Entry 5UGB (X-ray diffraction, 2.53 A resolution); this record covers chain A.

# Chain A
Molecule: Epidermal growth factor receptor
From: Homo sapiens
Notes: EC 2.7.10.1
UniProt: P00533 (EGFR_HUMAN); residue numbers follow UniProt; this construct covers 695-1022
Sequence (329 residues; numbered 694 to 1022; the number before each row is that of its first residue):
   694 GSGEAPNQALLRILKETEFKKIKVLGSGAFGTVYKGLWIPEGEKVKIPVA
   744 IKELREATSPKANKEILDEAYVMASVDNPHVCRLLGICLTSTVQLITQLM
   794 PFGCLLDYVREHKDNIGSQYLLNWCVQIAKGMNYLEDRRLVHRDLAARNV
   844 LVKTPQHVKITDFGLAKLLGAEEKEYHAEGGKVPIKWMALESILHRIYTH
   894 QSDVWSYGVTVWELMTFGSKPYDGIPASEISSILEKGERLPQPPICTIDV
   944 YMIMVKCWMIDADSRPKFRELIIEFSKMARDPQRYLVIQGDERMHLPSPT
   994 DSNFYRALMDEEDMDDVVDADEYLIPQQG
Disordered / not traced: 694, 748-749, 991-1005, 1019-1022
Sequence notes: expression tag (694)
Ligand contacts: 8BM (4-(4-{[2-{[(3S)-1-acetylpyrrolidin-3-yl]amino}-9-(propan-2-yl)-9H-purin-6-yl]amino}phenyl)-1-methylpiperazin-1-ium): Leu718, Gly719, Val726, Ala743, Cys775, Thr790, Gln791, Leu792, Met793, Pro794, Phe795, Gly796, Cys797, Glu804, Leu844, Thr854
UniProt features mapped onto this chain:
  - active site: Asp837 (Proton acceptor)
  - binding site (ATP): Leu718 to Val726, Lys745, Thr790, Gln791, Asp855
  - site: Tyr1016 (Important for interaction with PIK3C2B)
  - modified residue: Ser695 (Phosphoserine), Lys745 (N6-(2-hydroxyisobutyryl)lysine), Tyr869 (Phosphotyrosine), Ser991 (Phosphoserine), Ser995 (Phosphoserine), Tyr998 (Phosphotyrosine), Tyr1016 (Phosphotyrosine)
  - cross-link (Glycyl lysine isopeptide (Lys-Gly)): Lys716 (interchain with G-Cter in ubiquitin), Lys737 (interchain with G-Cter in ubiquitin), Lys754 (interchain with G-Cter in ubiquitin), Lys757 (interchain with G-Cter in ubiquitin), Lys867 (interchain with G-Cter in ubiquitin), Lys929 (interchain with G-Cter in ubiquitin), Lys960 (interchain with G-Cter in ubiquitin), Lys970 (interchain with G-Cter in ubiquitin)
  - natural variant: Glu709 (E709A: Found in a lung cancer sample; E709G: Found in a lung cancer sample; E709K: Found in a lung cancer sample), Gly719 (G719A: Found in a lung cancer sample; G719C: Found in a lung cancer sample; G719D: Found in a lung cancer sample; G719S: Found in a lung cancer sample), Gly724 (G724S: Found in a lung cancer sample), Glu734 (E734K: Found in a lung cancer sample), Glu746 to Ser752 (sequence variant, change not given here; Found in a lung cancer sample), Glu746 to Thr751 (sequence variant, change not given here; Found in a lung cancer sample), Glu746 to Ala750 (deletion: Found in a lung cancer sample), Glu746 (deletion: Found in a lung cancer sample), Leu747 to Thr751 (deletion: Found in a lung cancer sample), Leu747 to Glu749 (deletion: Found in a lung cancer sample), Leu747 (L747F: Found in a lung cancer sample), Arg748 (R748P: Found in a lung cancer sample), 12 further natural variant entries in UniProt
  - mutagenesis: Pro699 (P699A: Reduced phosphorylation), Asn700 (N700A: Abolishes phosphorylation), Leu704 (L704A: Abolishes phosphorylation), Arg705 (R705A: Abolishes phosphorylation), Ile706 (I706A: Abolishes phosphorylation), Lys745 (K745A/M: Abolishes kinase activity), Asp974 (D974A: Strongly reduced phosphorylation), Arg977 (R977A: Reduced phosphorylation), Glu1005 to Asp1006 (Constitutively activated kinase), Tyr1016 (Y1016F: 50% decrease in interaction with PIK3C2B. 65% decrease in interaction with PIK3C2B; when associated with F-1197. Abolishes interaction with PIK3C2B; when associated with F-1197 and F-1092)

# Summary
Chain A binds compound 8BM. From UniProt: active-site residue Asp837, 13 ATP-binding residues and 11
mutagenesis sites.
Chain A is Epidermal growth factor receptor (Homo sapiens); the structure, Crystal structure of the EGFR
kinase domain in complex with
4-(4-{[2-{[(3S)-1-acetylpyrrolidin-3-yl]amino}-9-(propan-2-yl)-9H-purin-6-yl]amino}phenyl)-1-methylpiperazin-1-ium,
was determined by X-ray diffraction, deposited together with 5UG8, 5UG9, 5UGA and 5UGC.
